PDB entry 3OX7 | X-ray diffraction, 1.58 A resolution | chains U and P

Chain U:
Name: Urokinase-type plasminogen activator
Source organism: Homo sapiens
Notes: EC 3.4.21.73; fragment: c-terminal domain, residues 179-431
UniProt: P00749 (UROK_HUMAN); the construct lacks a stretch of the UniProt sequence and is renumbered around it, so the offset changes along the chain: 16-37 = UniProt 179-200; 38-60 = UniProt 205-227; 63-97 = UniProt 234-268; 98-110 = UniProt 271-283; 5 more segments
Chain sequence (253 residues; row label = number of the first residue in the row; note: 1 number in that range is skipped by the numbering (no residue carries it; nothing is unmodelled there); a row labelled like 37A-37D holds insertion residues (37A, then the next letters in order)):
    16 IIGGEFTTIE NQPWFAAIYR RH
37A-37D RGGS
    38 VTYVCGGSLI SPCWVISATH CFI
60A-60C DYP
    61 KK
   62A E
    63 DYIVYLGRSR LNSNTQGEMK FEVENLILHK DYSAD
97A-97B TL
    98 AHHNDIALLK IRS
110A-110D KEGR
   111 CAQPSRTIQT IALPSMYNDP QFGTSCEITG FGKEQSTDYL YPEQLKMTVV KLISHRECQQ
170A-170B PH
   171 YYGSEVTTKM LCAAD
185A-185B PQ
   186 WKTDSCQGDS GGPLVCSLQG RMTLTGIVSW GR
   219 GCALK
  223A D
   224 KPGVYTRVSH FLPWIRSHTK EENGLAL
Not modelled in the structure: 97, 97A, 246-250
Disulfide bonds: Cys42-Cys58, Cys50-Cys111, Cys136-Cys201, Cys168-Cys182, Cys191-Cys220
Differences from the reference sequence: engineered mutation Ala122 (Cys299 in P00749), Gln145 (Asn322 in P00749)
Curated features (UniProtKB/Swiss-Prot):
  - active site (Charge relay system): His57, Asp102, Ser195
  - modified residue: Ser146 (Phosphoserine)

Chain P:
Name: MH027
Chain sequence (23 residues; row label = number of the first residue in the row):
    1G M
    1F G
    1E S
    1D A
    1C D
    1B G
    1A A
     1 CSWRGLENHA MCGAAG
Not modelled in the structure: 1G, 1F, 1E, 1D, 1C, 13-16
Disulfide bonds: Cys1-Cys12

Chain U / chain P interface:
Contacting residue pairs (38):
  Arg35(U) - Asn8(P)  hydrogen bond
  Val41(U) - Glu7(P)
  Val41(U) - Asn8(P)
  His57(U) - Gly5(P)  hydrogen bond (side chain-backbone)
  His57(U) - Leu6(P)
  His57(U) - Glu7(P)  salt bridge
  His57(U) - His9(P)  hydrogen bond (backbone-side chain)
  Cys58(U) - Asn8(P)  hydrogen bond (backbone-side chain)
  Ile60(U) - His9(P)
  Asp60A(U) - Asn8(P)
  Asp60A(U) - His9(P)  salt bridge
  Asp60A(U) - Ala10(P)  hydrogen bond (side chain-backbone)
  Tyr60B(U) - Asn8(P)
  Tyr60B(U) - Ala10(P)
  Tyr64(U) - Asn8(P)  hydrogen bond
  Leu97B(U) - Trp3(P)  hydrophobic
  His99(U) - Gly5(P)  hydrogen bond (side chain-backbone)
  Asp189(U) - Arg4(P)  salt bridge
  Ser190(U) - Arg4(P)  hydrogen bond
  Cys191(U) - Arg4(P)
  Gln192(U) - Cys1(P)
  Gln192(U) - Ser2(P)
  Gln192(U) - Trp3(P)
  Gln192(U) - Arg4(P)
  Gln192(U) - Glu7(P)
  Gly193(U) - Glu7(P)  hydrogen bond (backbone-side chain)
  Ser195(U) - Arg4(P)
  Ser195(U) - Gly5(P)
  Ser195(U) - Glu7(P)  hydrogen bond
  Ser214(U) - Arg4(P)
  Ser214(U) - Gly5(P)  hydrogen bond (backbone-backbone)
  Trp215(U) - Arg4(P)
  Gly216(U) - Trp3(P)
  Gly216(U) - Arg4(P)
  Gly219(U) - Trp3(P)
  Gly219(U) - Arg4(P)  hydrogen bond (backbone-side chain)
  Cys220(U) - Arg4(P)
  Gly226(U) - Arg4(P)
Interface residues without a listed pair, chain U (29 interface residues in all): Cys42, Phe59, Lys143, Asp194, Val213, Arg217, Pro225

Summary:
29 residues of chain U face 10 of chain P across their interface, with 12 hydrogen bonds and 3 salt bridges.
Among the polar pairs are His57(U)-Glu7(P), Asp60A(U)-His9(P) and Asp189(U)-Arg4(P). From UniProt: 3
active-site residues on chain U.
Chain U is Urokinase-type plasminogen activator (Homo sapiens) and chain P is MH027; the structure, The
crystal structure of uPA complex with peptide inhibitor MH027 at pH4.6, was determined by X-ray diffraction
(same publication as 3OY5 and 3OY6).
